PDB entry 8ULT | electron microscopy, 3.80 A resolution | chains A and C of the 12 polymer chains in the assembly

[Chain A (and C)]
Protein: Envelope glycoprotein gp120
From: Human immunodeficiency virus 1
Notes: chain C of this document is another copy of the same molecule, construct and numbering; everything in this record applies to it too
UniProtKB: Q2N0S6 (Q2N0S6_9HIV1); the construct lacks a stretch of the UniProt sequence and is renumbered around it, so the offset changes along the chain: 33-138 = UniProt 32-137; 147-185 = UniProt 138-176; 188-306 = UniProt 187-305; 309-321 = UniProt 306-318; 2 more segments
Amino-acid sequence (479 residues; numbered 33 to 513 plus 11 insertion-coded residues; 13 numbers in that range are skipped by the numbering (no residue carries them; nothing is unmodelled there); the number before each row is that of its first residue; a row labelled like 185A-185J holds insertion residues (185A, then the next letters in order)):
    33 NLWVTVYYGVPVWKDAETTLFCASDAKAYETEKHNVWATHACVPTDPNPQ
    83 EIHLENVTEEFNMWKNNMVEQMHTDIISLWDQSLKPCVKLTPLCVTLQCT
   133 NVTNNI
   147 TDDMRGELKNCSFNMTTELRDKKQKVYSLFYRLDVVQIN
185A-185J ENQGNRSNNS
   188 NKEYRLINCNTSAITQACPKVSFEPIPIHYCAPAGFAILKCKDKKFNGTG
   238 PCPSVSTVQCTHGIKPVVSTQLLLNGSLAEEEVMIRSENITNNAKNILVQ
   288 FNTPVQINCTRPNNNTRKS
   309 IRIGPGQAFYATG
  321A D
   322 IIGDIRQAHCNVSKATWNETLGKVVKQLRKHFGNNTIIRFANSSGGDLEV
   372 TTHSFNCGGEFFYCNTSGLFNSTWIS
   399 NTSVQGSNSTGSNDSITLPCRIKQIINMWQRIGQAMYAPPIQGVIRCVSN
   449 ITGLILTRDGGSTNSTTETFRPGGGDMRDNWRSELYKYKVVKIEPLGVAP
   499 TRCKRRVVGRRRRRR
Unresolved in the structure: 58-64, 185A-185J, 399-410, 505-513
Differences from the reference sequence: conflict Asn-332 (Thr330 in Q2N0S6), Cys-501 (Ala498 in Q2N0S6); expression tag (505-513)
Disulfide bonds: Cys-54/Cys-74, Cys-119/Cys-205, Cys-126/Cys-196, Cys-131/Cys-157, Cys-218/Cys-247, Cys-228/Cys-239, Cys-296/Cys-331, Cys-378/Cys-445, Cys-385/Cys-418
Glycans and other covalent adducts: N-acetylglucosamine (NAG) linked to Asn-88, Asn-133, Asn-156, Asn-160, Asn-197, Asn-234, Asn-276, Asn-295, Asn-301, Asn-332, Asn-339, Asn-363, Asn-386, Asn-392, Asn-448; glycan linked to Asn-262

[How chain A and chain C interact]
Contacting residue pairs - 17 pairs, chain A then chain C:
  Thr-123(A) with Pro-313(C)
  Pro-124(A) with Arg-166(C)
  Cys-126(A) with Glu-164(C); Leu-165(C); Arg-166(C), hydrogen bond (backbone-backbone); Pro-313(C), hydrophobic
  Val-127(A) with Leu-165(C); Asp-167(C)
  Thr-128(A) with Leu-165(C); Asp-167(C), hydrogen bond
  Arg-192(A) with Leu-165(C)
  Cys-196(A) with Pro-313(C)
  Asn-197(A) with Glu-164(C); Arg-310(C), hydrogen bond
  Ser-199(A) with Pro-313(C); Gly-314(C)
  Ala-200(A) with Pro-313(C)
Interface residues without a listed pair, chain A (11 interface residues in all): Thr-198

[Summary]
11 residues of chain A face 7 of chain C across their interface, with 3 hydrogen bonds. Polar pairs include
Thr-128(A)/Asp-167(C), Asn-197(A)/Arg-310(C) and Cys-126(A)/Arg-166(C). Covalently linked N-acetylglucosamine:
at Asn-88(A), Asn-133(A), Asn-156(A), Asn-160(A), Asn-197(A) and Asn-234(A) and 9 more.
Chain A and chain C are both Envelope glycoprotein gp120 (Human immunodeficiency virus 1); the structure,
Cryo-EM structure of the BG505 SOSIPv2 in complex with bNAb 04_A06 Fabs, was determined by electron microscopy
(same publication as 9D8V, 8UKI, 8ULR, 8ULS and 8ULU).
